2GTW - chains A and B of the 3 polymer chains in the assembly; structure by X-ray diffraction, 1.55 A resolution.

[Chain A]
Protein: HLA-A*0201 heavy chain
Source organism: Homo sapiens
Notes: fragment: heavy chain
UniProt: Q9TQH5 (1A02_HUMAN); residues 1-275 here correspond to UniProt positions 25-299 (UniProt number = residue number + 24)
Chain sequence (275 residues; row label = number of the first residue in the row):
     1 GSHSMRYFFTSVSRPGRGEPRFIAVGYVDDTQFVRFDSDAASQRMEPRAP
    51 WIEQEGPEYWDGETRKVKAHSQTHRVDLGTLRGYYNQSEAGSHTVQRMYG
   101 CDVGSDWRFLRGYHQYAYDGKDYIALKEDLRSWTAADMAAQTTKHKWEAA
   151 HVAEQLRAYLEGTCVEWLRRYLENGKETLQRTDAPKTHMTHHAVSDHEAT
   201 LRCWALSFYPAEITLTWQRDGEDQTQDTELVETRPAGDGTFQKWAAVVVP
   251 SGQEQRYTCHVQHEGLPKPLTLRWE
Disulfide bonds: Cys101-Cys164, Cys203-Cys259
From the paper describing this entry:
  - binding site for formate: Tyr171

[Chain B]
Protein: Beta-2-microglobulin
Source organism: Homo sapiens
UniProt: P61769 (B2MG_HUMAN); residues 1-99 here correspond to UniProt positions 21-119 (UniProt number = residue number + 20)
Chain sequence (100 residues; each row starts with the number of its first residue; numbering starts at 0):
     0 MIQRTPKIQVYSRHPAENGKSNFLNCYVSGFHPSDIEVDLLKNGERIEKV
    50 EHSDLSFSKDWSFYLLYYTEFTPTEKDEYACRVNHVTLSQPKIVKWDRDM
Construct notes: initiating methionine (0)
Curated features (UniProtKB/Swiss-Prot):
  - modified residue: Gln2 (Pyrrolidone carboxylic acid)
  - glycosylation: Ile1 (N-linked (Glc) (glycation) isoleucine), Lys19 (N-linked (Glc) (glycation) lysine), Lys41 (N-linked (Glc) (glycation) lysine), Lys48 (N-linked (Glc) (glycation) lysine), Lys58 (N-linked (Glc) (glycation) lysine), Lys91 (N-linked (Glc) (glycation) lysine), Lys94 (N-linked (Glc) (glycation) lysine)
Disulfide bonds: Cys25-Cys80
Ion coordination: Na+: Asn83, His84, Leu87

[How chain A and chain B interact]
Residue-residue contacts (57; chain A residue first):
  Arg6(A) - Lys58(B)
  Phe8(A) - Ser55(B)
  Phe8(A) - Phe56(B)
  Phe9(A) - Phe56(B)
  Thr10(A) - Phe56(B)
  Thr10(A) - Phe62(B)
  Val12(A) - Ser33(B)
  Ile23(A) - Leu54(B)
  Val25(A) - Asp53(B)
  Val25(A) - Leu54(B)
  Val25(A) - Ser55(B)
  Tyr27(A) - Ser55(B)
  Tyr27(A) - Tyr63(B)  hydrogen bond
  Gln32(A) - Asp53(B)  hydrogen bond
  Arg35(A) - Asp53(B)  salt bridge
  Arg48(A) - Asp53(B)  salt bridge
  Ser92(A) - Met0(B)
  His93(A) - Met0(B)
  Gln96(A) - His31(B)  hydrogen bond
  Gln96(A) - Phe56(B)
  Gln96(A) - Trp60(B)  hydrogen bond (side chain-backbone)
  Gln96(A) - Phe62(B)
  Arg97(A) - Phe56(B)
  Met98(A) - Phe56(B)  hydrophobic
  Met98(A) - Lys58(B)
  Met98(A) - Trp60(B)  hydrophobic
  Gln115(A) - Trp60(B)
  Tyr116(A) - Trp60(B)
  Ala117(A) - Trp60(B)
  Asp119(A) - Met0(B)
  Asp119(A) - Ile1(B)
  Gly120(A) - Ile1(B)
  Gly120(A) - His31(B)
  Lys121(A) - Ile1(B)
  Asp122(A) - Trp60(B)  hydrogen bond
  Thr190(A) - Met99(B)  hydrogen bond (side chain-backbone)
  His192(A) - Asp98(B)  hydrogen bond (side chain-backbone)
  Arg202(A) - Met99(B)  hydrogen bond (side chain-backbone)
  Trp204(A) - Met99(B)  hydrogen bond (side chain-backbone)
  Val231(A) - Gln8(B)
  Glu232(A) - Gln8(B)  hydrogen bond (backbone-side chain)
  Glu232(A) - Ser28(B)
  Thr233(A) - Tyr26(B)
  Arg234(A) - Gln8(B)  hydrogen bond
  Arg234(A) - Tyr10(B)
  Arg234(A) - Tyr26(B)
  Pro235(A) - Tyr10(B)  hydrogen bond (backbone-side chain)
  Pro235(A) - Asn24(B)
  Pro235(A) - Tyr26(B)
  Pro235(A) - Leu65(B)  hydrophobic
  Ala236(A) - Arg12(B)  hydrogen bond (backbone-side chain)
  Ala236(A) - Asn24(B)  hydrogen bond (backbone-side chain)
  Gly237(A) - Arg12(B)  hydrogen bond (backbone-side chain)
  Gln242(A) - Tyr10(B)
  Gln242(A) - Ser11(B)
  Gln242(A) - Arg12(B)  hydrogen bond (side chain-backbone)
  Trp244(A) - Met99(B)  hydrophobic
Interface residues without a listed pair, chain A (38 interface residues in all): Thr94, Asp238
Interface residues without a listed pair, chain B (27 interface residues in all): His13, Pro32, His51, Ser57, Asp59

[In short]
Chain A and chain B form an interface of 38 and 27 residues respectively; the contacts include 16 hydrogen
bonds and 2 salt bridges. Polar pairs include Arg35(A)-Asp53(B), Arg48(A)-Asp53(B) and Tyr27(A)-Tyr63(B).
Asn83(B), His84(B) and Leu87(B) form the Na+ site. From the paper: a binding site for formate at Tyr171(A).
Chain A is HLA-A*0201 heavy chain and chain B is Beta-2-microglobulin, both from Homo sapiens; the structure,
Human Class I MHC HLA-A2 in complex with the nonameric Melan-A/MART-1(27-35) peptide having A27L substitution,
was determined by X-ray diffraction, deposited together with 2GT9, 2GTZ and 2GUO.
